Entry 1LSV (X-ray diffraction, 2.40 A resolution); this record covers chain A.

Chain A:
Molecule: Sensor protein FixL
Organism: Bradyrhizobium japonicum
Notes: EC 2.7.3.-; fragment: Heme domain (residues 141-270)
UniProtKB: P23222 (FIXL_BRAJA); residue numbers follow UniProt; this construct covers 141-270
Chain sequence (131 residues; each row starts with the number of its first residue):
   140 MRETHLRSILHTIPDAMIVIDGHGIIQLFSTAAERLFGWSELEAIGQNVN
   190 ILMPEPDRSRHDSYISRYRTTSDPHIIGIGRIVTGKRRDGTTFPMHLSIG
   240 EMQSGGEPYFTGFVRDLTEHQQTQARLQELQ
Disordered / not traced: 140-153
Sequence notes: initiating methionine (140)
Curated features (UniProtKB/Swiss-Prot):
  - binding site (heme): His200
Metal / ion sites: heme Fe: His200 (together with carbon monoxide)
Ligand contacts:
  - carbon monoxide (CMO): His200, Ile215, Leu236, Ile238
  - heme (HEM): Ile157, Val158, Ile159, Val188, Leu191, Met192, Asp196, His200, Tyr203, Ile204, Arg206, Tyr207, Asp212, Pro213, His214, Ile215, Ile216, Arg220, Val222, Thr223, Gly224, Met234, Leu236, Ile238, Phe249, Thr250, Gly251

Summary:
Ligands of chain A: heme and carbon monoxide. UniProt lists heme-binding residue His200.
Chain A is Sensor protein FixL (Bradyrhizobium japonicum); the structure, Crystal structure of the CO-bound
BjFixL heme domain, was determined by X-ray diffraction together with 1LSW, 1LSX and 1LT0 from the same study.
